PDB entry 5DH4 | X-ray diffraction, 2.20 A resolution | chain A

[Chain A]
Protein: cAMP and cAMP-inhibited cGMP 3', 5'-cyclic phosphodiesterase 10A
Organism: Homo sapiens
Notes: EC 3.1.4.17, 3.1.4.35; fragment: catalytic domain residues 439-779
UniProt: Q9Y233 (PDE10_HUMAN); residues 439-779 here = UniProt positions 439-779
Chain sequence (345 residues; row label = number of the first residue in the row):
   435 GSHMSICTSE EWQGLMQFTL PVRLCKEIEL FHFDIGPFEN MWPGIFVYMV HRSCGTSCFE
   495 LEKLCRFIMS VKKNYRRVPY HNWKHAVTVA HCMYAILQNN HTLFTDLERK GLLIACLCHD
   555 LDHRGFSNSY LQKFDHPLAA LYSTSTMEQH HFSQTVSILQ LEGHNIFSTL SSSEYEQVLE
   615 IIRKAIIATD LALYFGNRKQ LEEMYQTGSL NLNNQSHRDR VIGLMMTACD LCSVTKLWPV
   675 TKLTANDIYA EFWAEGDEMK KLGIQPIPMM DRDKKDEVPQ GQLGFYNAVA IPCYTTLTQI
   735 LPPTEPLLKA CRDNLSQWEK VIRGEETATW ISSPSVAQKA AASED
Not modelled in the structure: 435-450, 758-779
Disulfides: Cys-488/Cys-492
Differences from the reference sequence: expression tag (435-438)
Bound ions: Zn2+: His-519, His-553, Asp-554, Asp-664; Mg2+ near Asp-554 (its only coordinating residue here)
Residues lining bound ligands: 4PX / 5AV: Tyr-514, His-515, Thr-623, Leu-625, Asp-664, Leu-665, Ser-667, Val-668, Thr-678, Ala-679, Ile-682, Tyr-683, Glu-685, Phe-686, Met-703, Gln-716, Phe-719

[In short]
Ligands of chain A: 4PX / 5AV. His-519, His-553, Asp-554 and Asp-664 coordinate Zn2+.
Chain A is cAMP and cAMP-inhibited cGMP 3', 5'-cyclic phosphodiesterase 10A (Homo sapiens); the structure,
PDE10 complexed with 5-chloro-N-[(2,4-dimethylthiazol-5-yl)methyl]pyrazolo[1,5-a]pyrimidin-7-amine, was
determined by X-ray diffraction (same publication as 5DH5).
